8QBQ - chain A; structure by X-ray diffraction, 1.81 A resolution.

[Chain A]
Name: Extracellular iron oxide respiratory system surface decaheme cytochrome c component MtrC
From: Shewanella oneidensis MR-1
Reference sequence: Q8EG34 (Q8EG34_SHEON); residue numbers follow UniProt; this construct covers 26-671
Chain sequence (679 residues; row label = number of the first residue in the row):
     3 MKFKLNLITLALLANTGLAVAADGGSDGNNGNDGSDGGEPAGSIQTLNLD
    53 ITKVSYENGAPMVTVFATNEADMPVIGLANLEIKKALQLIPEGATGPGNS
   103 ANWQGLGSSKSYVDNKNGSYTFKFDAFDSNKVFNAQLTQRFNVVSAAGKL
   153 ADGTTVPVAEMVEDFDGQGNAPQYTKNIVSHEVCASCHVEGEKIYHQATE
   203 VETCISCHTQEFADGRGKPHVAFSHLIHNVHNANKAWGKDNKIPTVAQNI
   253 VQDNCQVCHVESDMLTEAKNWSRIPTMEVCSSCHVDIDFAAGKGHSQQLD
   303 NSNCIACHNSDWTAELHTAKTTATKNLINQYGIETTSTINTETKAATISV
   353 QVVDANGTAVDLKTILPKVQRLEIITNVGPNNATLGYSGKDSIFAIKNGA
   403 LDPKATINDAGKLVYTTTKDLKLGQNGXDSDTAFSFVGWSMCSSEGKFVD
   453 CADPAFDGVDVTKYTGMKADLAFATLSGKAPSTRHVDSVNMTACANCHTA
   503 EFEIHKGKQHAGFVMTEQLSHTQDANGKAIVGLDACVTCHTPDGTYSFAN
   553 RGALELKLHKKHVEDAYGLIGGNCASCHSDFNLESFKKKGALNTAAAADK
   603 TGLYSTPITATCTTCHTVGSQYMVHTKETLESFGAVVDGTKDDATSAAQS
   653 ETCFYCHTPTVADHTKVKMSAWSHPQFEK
Unresolved in the structure: 3-43, 671-681
Sequence notes: initiating methionine (3); expression tag (4-25, 672-681); engineered mutation LBY_430 (Ala in Q8EG34)
Modified residues: LBY (N~6~-(tert-butoxycarbonyl)-L-lysine) at position 430
Disulfide bonds: Cys444-Cys453
Covalent attachments: heme c (HEC) linked to Cys186, Cys189, Cys206, Cys209, Cys257, Cys260, Cys282, Cys285, Cys306, Cys309, Cys496, Cys499, Cys538, Cys541, Cys576, Cys579, Cys614, Cys617, Cys655, Cys658
Ion coordination: Ca2+ site 1: Asp52, Ile53, Glu165; Ca2+ site 2: Glu162, Glu202; heme c Fe (10 sites), coordinated by His190, His198, His210, His230, His233, His261, His286, His297, His310, His319, His500, His507, His542, His561, His564, His580 and 4 more; Ca2+ site 3: Asn231, Asn234, Lys237; Ca2+ site 4: Asp472, Gln520; Ca2+ site 5 near Gln651 (its only coordinating residue here)
Small-molecule neighbours:
  - heme c (HEC), molecule 1: Lys86, Lys87, Ile196, Tyr197, His198, Gln199, Ala200, Thr201, Glu202, Thr205, His210, Phe214, Arg218, Lys220, His222, Val223, Phe225, Leu228, Asn231, Val232, Trp239, Gly240
  - heme c (HEC), molecule 2: Ser102, Lys178, Ile180, Val181, Val203, Ile207, Phe225, Ser226, Ile229, His230, His233, Val253, Asp255, Asn256, Val259, His261, Asn272, Trp273, Ile276, Val281, His319
  - heme c (HEC), molecule 3: Val185, His190, Ile196, Tyr197, Val203, Phe225, Ile229, Val232, His233, Trp239, Lys244, Val248, Ala249, Ile252, Val253, Val259, Gly570, Leu571
  - heme c (HEC), molecule 4: His230, Asn234, Asp255, Trp273, Pro277, Val281, Ser284, His286, His310, Trp314, Thr315, Leu318, His319, Lys322
  - heme c (HEC), molecule 5: Val248, Asn251, Ile252, Val491, Ala495, His500, Phe504, Ile506, Leu535, Leu560, Lys563, His564, Asp567, Ala568, Leu571, Ile572, Ser578
  - heme c (HEC), molecule 6: Thr278, Met279, His286, Ile289, Phe291, His297, Gln300, Asp302, Asn303, Asn305, His310, Trp314
  - heme c (HEC), molecule 7: Glu375, Ile377, Tyr389, Phe438, Ile506, His507, His512, Phe515, Met517, Leu535, Thr540, His542, Thr547, Tyr548, Asn552, Gly554, Lys559, Leu560, Lys563
  - heme c (HEC), molecule 8: Arg486, His487, Ser490, Val491, Leu535, Leu556, Glu557, Leu560, His561, His564, Ile572, Gly574, Asn575, Ser578, His580, Asp582, Phe583, Asn584, Leu585, Ser587, Phe588, Lys591, Thr613, His666
  - heme c (HEC), molecule 9: His561, Val565, Tyr569, Gly573, Gly574, Thr613, His618, His659, His666, Thr667
  - heme c (HEC), molecule 10: Ile610, Thr611, His618, Tyr624, Met625, Val626, His627, Leu632, Phe635, Ala637, Thr654, His659, Val669

[Overview]
Heme c is covalently linked to Cys186, Cys206, Cys257, Cys282, Cys306 and Cys496 and 4 more. Asp52, Ile53 and
Glu165 coordinate Ca2+ site 1. The Ca2+ site 2 is built by Glu162 and Glu202.
Chain A is Extracellular iron oxide respiratory system surface decaheme cytochrome c component MtrC
(Shewanella oneidensis MR-1); the structure, Crystal structure of the outer membrane decaheme cytochrome MtrC
(A430Boc-Lys), was determined by X-ray diffraction together with 8QBZ and 8QC9 from the same study.
